9CXA - chains K and L of the 9 polymer chains in the assembly; structure by electron microscopy, 3.04 A resolution.

[Chain K]
Molecule: IgG2b Fab_1F4 Heavy Chain
Organism: Homo sapiens
Chain sequence (454 residues; numbered 1 to 454; the number before each row is that of its first residue):
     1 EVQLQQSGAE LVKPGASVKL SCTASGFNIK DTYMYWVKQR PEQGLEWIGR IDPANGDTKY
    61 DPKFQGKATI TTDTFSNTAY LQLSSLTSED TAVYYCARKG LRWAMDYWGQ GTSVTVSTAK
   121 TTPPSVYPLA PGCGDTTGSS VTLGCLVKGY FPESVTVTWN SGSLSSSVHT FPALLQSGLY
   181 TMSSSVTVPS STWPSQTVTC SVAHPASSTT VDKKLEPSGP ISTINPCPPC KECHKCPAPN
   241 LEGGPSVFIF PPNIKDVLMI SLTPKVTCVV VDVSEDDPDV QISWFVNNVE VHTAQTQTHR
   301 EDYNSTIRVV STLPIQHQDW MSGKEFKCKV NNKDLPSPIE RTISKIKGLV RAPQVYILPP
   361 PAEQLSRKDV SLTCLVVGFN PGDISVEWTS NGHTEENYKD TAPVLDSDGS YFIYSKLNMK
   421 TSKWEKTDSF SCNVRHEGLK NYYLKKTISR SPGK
Unresolved in the structure: 1, 119-454
Disulfides: Cys22-Cys96

[Chain L]
Molecule: Kappa Fab_1F4 Light Chain
Organism: Mus musculoides
Chain sequence (258 residues; numbered -18 to 239; the number before each row is that of its first residue; numbers below 1 keep their minus sign (Met-18 is residue -18)):
   -18 MGWSCIILFL VATATGVHSN IVMTQSPKSM SMSVGERVTL SCKASEYVGT YVSWYQQKPE
    42 QSPKLLIYGA SNRYTGVPDR FTGSGSATDF TLTIGSVQAE DLADYHCGQS YSYPTFGAGT
   102 KLELKLEIKR TVAAPSVFIF PPSDEQLKSG TASVVCLLNN FYPREAKVQW KVDNALQSGN
   162 SQESVTEQDS KDSTYSLSST LTLSKADYEK HKVYACEVTH QGLSSPVTKS FNRGECDYKD
   222 HDGDYKDHDI DYKDDDDK
Unresolved in the structure: -18 to 0, 107-239
Disulfides: Cys23-Cys88

[How chain K and chain L interact]
Contacting residue pairs (28; chain K residue first):
  Tyr35(K) with Pro95(L), hydrophobic
  Glu42(K) with Lys102(L), salt bridge
  Gly44(K) with Ala99(L)
  Leu45(K) with His87(L); Phe97(L)
  Trp47(K) with Tyr94(L), hydrophobic; Pro95(L)
  Lys59(K) with Tyr94(L)
  Tyr95(K) with Gln38(L); Pro44(L)
  Leu101(K) with Tyr49(L), hydrophobic
  Arg102(K) with Thr31(L), hydrogen bond; Tyr32(L); Tyr49(L)
  Trp103(K) with Ser91(L), hydrogen bond (backbone-side chain)
  Ala104(K) with Ser34(L); Leu46(L), hydrophobic; Tyr49(L), hydrophobic
  Met105(K) with Tyr36(L), hydrogen bond (backbone-side chain); Leu46(L); Phe97(L), hydrophobic
  Asp106(K) with Leu46(L); Tyr55(L)
  Tyr107(K) with Tyr55(L)
  Trp108(K) with Tyr36(L), hydrophobic; Ser43(L); Pro44(L)
  Gly109(K) with Ser43(L), hydrogen bond (backbone-side chain)
Interface residues without a listed pair, chain K (18 interface residues in all): Gln43, Glu46
Interface residues without a listed pair, chain L (20 interface residues in all): Gln42, Gly50, Gly98

[Overview]
18 residues of chain K and 20 residues of chain L are in contact, with 4 hydrogen bonds and 1 salt bridge.
Polar contacts include Glu42(K)-Lys102(L), Arg102(K)-Thr31(L) and Trp103(K)-Ser91(L).
Here chain K is IgG2b Fab_1F4 Heavy Chain (Homo sapiens) and chain L is Kappa Fab_1F4 Light Chain (Mus
musculoides). Entry 9CXA (Native human GABAA receptor of beta2-alpha1-beta3-alpha1-gamma2 assembly) was
determined by electron microscopy (same publication as 9CRS, 9CRV, 9CSB, 9CT0, 9CTJ, 9CTP and 6 further
entries).
